PDB entry 2AL4 | X-ray diffraction, 1.70 A resolution | chains A and B

[Chain A (and B)]
Molecule: Glutamate receptor 2
Source organism: Rattus norvegicus
Notes: fragment: ligand binding core (S1S2J); engineered mutation(s): The native GluR2 is a membrane protein. Transmembrane regions were genetically removed and replaced with a Gly-Thr linker.; chain B of this document is another copy of the same molecule, construct and numbering; everything in this record applies to it too
UniProtKB: P19491 (GLR2_RAT); the construct has insertions or renumbered stretches relative to UniProt, so the offset changes along the chain: 3-117 = UniProt 413-527; 120-263 = UniProt 653-796
Chain sequence (263 residues; row label = number of the first residue in the row):
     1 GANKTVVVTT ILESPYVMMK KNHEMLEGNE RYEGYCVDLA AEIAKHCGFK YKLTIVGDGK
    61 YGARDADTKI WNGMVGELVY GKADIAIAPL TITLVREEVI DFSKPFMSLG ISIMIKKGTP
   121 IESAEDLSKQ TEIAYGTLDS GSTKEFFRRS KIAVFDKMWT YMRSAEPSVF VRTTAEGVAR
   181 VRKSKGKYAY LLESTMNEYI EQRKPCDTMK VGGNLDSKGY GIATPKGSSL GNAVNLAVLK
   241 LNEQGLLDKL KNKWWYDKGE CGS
Disordered / not traced: 1-3, 262-263 (chain B: 1-2, 262-263)
Cystine bridges: C206-C261
Construct notes: cloning artifact (1-2)
Ion coordination: Zn2+: E42, H46 (shared with E166(B) of chain B)
Small-molecule neighbours: quisqualate (QUS; (S)-2-amino-3-(3,5-dioxo-[1,2,4]oxadiazolidin-2-yl)-propionic acid): Y61, P89, L90, T91, R96, L138, G141, S142, T143, L192, E193, M196, Y220
UniProt features mapped onto this chain:
  - binding site (L-glutamate): P89, T91, R96, S142, T143, E193
  - site: R64 (Interaction with the cone snail toxin Con-ikot-ikot), I121 (Crucial to convey clamshell closure to channel opening), R148 (Interaction with the cone snail toxin Con-ikot-ikot), K240 (Interaction with the cone snail toxin Con-ikot-ikot)
  - glycosylation: N3 (N-linked (GlcNAc...) asparagine)
  - modified residue (Phosphoserine): S150, S184

[Interface between chain A and chain B]
Residue-residue contacts (9):
  E30(A) - R172(B)  salt bridge
  E42(A) - E166(B)
  E42(A) - P167(B)
  E42(A) - S168(B)  hydrogen bond (side chain-backbone)
  H46(A) - E166(B)  salt bridge
  Q244(A) - E166(B)
  L246(A) - P167(B)
  K249(A) - E166(B)  hydrogen bond (side chain-backbone)
  K249(A) - P167(B)
Interface residues without a listed pair, chain A (8 interface residues in all): K45, L241
Interface residues without a listed pair, chain B (5 interface residues in all): S164

[In short]
The interface between chain A and chain B involves 8 residues on one side and 5 on the other; the contacts
include 2 hydrogen bonds and 2 salt bridges. Among the polar pairs are E30(A)-R172(B), H46(A)-E166(B) and
E42(A)-S168(B). Bound to chain A: quisqualate.
Both chains are Glutamate receptor 2 (Rattus norvegicus). Entry 2AL4 (CRYSTAL STRUCTURE OF THE GLUR2 LIGAND
BINDING CORE (S1S2J) IN COMPLEX WITH quisqualate and CX614) was determined by X-ray diffraction together with
2AL5 from the same study.
